PDB entry 8RO1 | electron microscopy, 3.00 A resolution | chains 5 and b of the 49 polymer chains in the assembly

# Chain 5
Molecule: U5 snRNA
Organism: Caenorhabditis elegans
Sequence (112 nucleotides; row label = number of the first residue in the row; note: 7 numbers in that range are skipped by the numbering (no residue carries them; nothing is unmodelled there)):
     3 ACUCUGGUUC CUCUGCAUUU AACCGUGAAA AUCUUUCGCC UUUUACUAAA GAUUUCCGUG
    63 CAAAGGAGCA UACAUUGAGU A
    91 CAAUUUUUGG AGUCCCCUCG AGAGAGCGGG A
Unresolved in the structure: 91

# Chain b
Molecule: Probable small nuclear ribonucleoprotein-associated protein B
Organism: Caenorhabditis elegans
UniProtKB: P91918 (RSMB_CAEEL); residue numbers follow UniProt; this construct covers 1-160
Chain sequence (160 residues; row label = number of the first residue in the row):
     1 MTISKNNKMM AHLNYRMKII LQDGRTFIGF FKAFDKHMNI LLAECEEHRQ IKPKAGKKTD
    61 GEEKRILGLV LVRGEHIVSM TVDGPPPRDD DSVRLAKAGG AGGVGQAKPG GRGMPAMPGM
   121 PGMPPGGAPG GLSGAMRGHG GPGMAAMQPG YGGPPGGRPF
Unresolved in the structure: 1, 52-61, 90-98, 119-160

# How chain 5 and chain b interact
Contacting residue pairs (16):
  A3(5) - Asn7(b)  base contact
  G81(5) - Asn6(b)  hydrogen bond to the phosphate
  G81(5) - Asn7(b)  hydrogen bond to the base
  G81(5) - Met10(b)  phosphate contact
  U82(5) - Lys5(b)  base contact
  U82(5) - Asn6(b)  hydrogen bond to the sugar
  A83(5) - Lys5(b)  hydrogen bond to the base
  U96(5) - Arg73(b)  sugar contact
  U97(5) - His37(b)  stacking on the base
  U97(5) - Asn39(b)  hydrogen bond to the base
  U97(5) - Arg73(b)  hydrogen bond to the sugar
  U97(5) - Gly74(b)  hydrogen bond to the base
  U97(5) - Glu75(b)  hydrogen bond to the base
  U98(5) - Lys36(b)  hydrogen bond to the base
  U98(5) - His37(b)  base contact
  U98(5) - Met38(b)  sugar contact
Interface residues without a listed pair, chain 5 (8 interface residues in all): A115
Interface residues without a listed pair, chain b (13 interface residues in all): Ser4, Asp23

# Overview
The interface between chain 5 and chain b involves 8 residues on one side and 13 on the other, with 9 hydrogen
bonds and 1 aromatic stacking contact. Among the polar pairs are G81(5)-Asn7(b), A83(5)-Lys5(b) and
U97(5)-Asn39(b).
Here chain 5 is U5 snRNA and chain b is Probable small nuclear ribonucleoprotein-associated protein B, both
from Caenorhabditis elegans. Entry 8RO1 (Structure of the C. elegans Intron Lariat Spliceosome double-primed
for disassembly (ILS'')) was determined by electron microscopy.
